5ESQ - chains A and E of the 3 polymer chains in the assembly; structure by X-ray diffraction, 2.55 A resolution.

Chain A:
Molecule: Cetuximab Fab light chain
From: Mus musculus
Notes: antibody fragment or engineered binder
Chain sequence (213 residues; row label = number of the first residue in the row):
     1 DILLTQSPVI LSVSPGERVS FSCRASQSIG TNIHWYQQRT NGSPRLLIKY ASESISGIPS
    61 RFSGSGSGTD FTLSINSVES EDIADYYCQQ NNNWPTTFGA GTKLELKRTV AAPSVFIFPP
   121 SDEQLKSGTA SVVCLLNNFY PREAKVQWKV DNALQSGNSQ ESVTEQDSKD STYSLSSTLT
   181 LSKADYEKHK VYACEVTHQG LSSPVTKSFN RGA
Disulfide bonds: C23-C88, C134-C194

Chain E:
Molecule: Cyclic beta-alanine-linked meditope
Chain sequence (12 residues; each row starts with the number of its first residue):
     1 XQFDLSTRRL KX
Unresolved in the structure: 1, 12
Modified residues: BAL (beta-alanine) at position 1; BAL (beta-alanine) at position 12

Interface between chain A and chain E:
Pairs across the interface (21; chain A residue first):
  Q38(A) - F3(E)
  Q38(A) - R8(E)
  Q38(A) - R9(E)
  R39(A) - R9(E)
  T40(A) - T7(E)
  T40(A) - R9(E)  hydrogen bond
  N41(A) - S6(E)  hydrogen bond (side chain-backbone)
  N41(A) - T7(E)  hydrogen bond (backbone-backbone)
  N41(A) - R8(E)
  G42(A) - R8(E)
  S43(A) - R8(E)
  A84(A) - R9(E)
  D85(A) - R9(E)  salt bridge
  D85(A) - L10(E)  hydrogen bond (side chain-backbone)
  Y87(A) - L10(E)
  A100(A) - L10(E)
  G101(A) - L10(E)
  K103(A) - R9(E)
  K103(A) - L10(E)  hydrogen bond (side chain-backbone)
  K103(A) - K11(E)
  E165(A) - R9(E)  salt bridge
Interface residues without a listed pair, chain A (15 interface residues in all): I83, T102

Overview:
The interface between chain A and chain E involves 15 residues on one side and 7 on the other; the contacts
include 5 hydrogen bonds and 2 salt bridges. Among the polar pairs are D85(A)-R9(E), E165(A)-R9(E) and
T40(A)-R9(E).
Chain A is Cetuximab Fab light chain (Mus musculus) and chain E is Cyclic beta-alanine-linked meditope; the
structure, Cetuximab Fab in complex with cyclic beta-alanine-linked meditope, was determined by X-ray
diffraction, deposited together with 5HPM, 5HYQ, 5ICX, 5ICY, 5ICZ, 5ID0 and 5ID1.
